1ME3 - chain A; structure by X-ray diffraction, 1.20 A resolution.

[Chain A]
Name: Cruzipain
Source organism: Trypanosoma cruzi
Notes: EC 3.4.22.-; fragment: catalytic domain
UniProtKB: P25779 (CYSP_TRYCR); the construct lacks a stretch of the UniProt sequence and is renumbered around it, so the offset changes along the chain: 1-78 = UniProt 123-200; 79-89 = UniProt 204-214; 90-103 = UniProt 218-231; 105-136 = UniProt 232-263; 5 more segments
Amino-acid sequence (215 residues; each row starts with the number of its first residue; note: 8 numbers in that range are skipped by the numbering (no residue carries them; nothing is unmodelled there); a row labelled like 78A-78C holds insertion residues (78A, then the next letters in order)):
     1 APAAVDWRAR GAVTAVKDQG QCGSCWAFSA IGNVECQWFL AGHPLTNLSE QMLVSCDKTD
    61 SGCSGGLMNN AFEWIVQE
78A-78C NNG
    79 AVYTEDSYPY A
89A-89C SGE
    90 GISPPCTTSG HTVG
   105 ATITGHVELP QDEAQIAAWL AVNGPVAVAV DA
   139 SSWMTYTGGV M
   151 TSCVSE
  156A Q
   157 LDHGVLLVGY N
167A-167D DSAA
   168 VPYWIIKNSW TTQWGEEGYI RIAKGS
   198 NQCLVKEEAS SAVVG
Cystine bridges: Cys22-Cys63, Cys56-Cys95, Cys153-Cys200
Small-molecule neighbours: P10 ([1-(3-hydroxy-2-oxo-1-phenethyl-propylcarbamoyl)2-phenyl-ethyl]-carbamic acid pyridin-4-ylmethyl ester): Gln19, Cys22, Gly23, Ser24, Cys25, Trp26, Thr59, Asp60, Ser61, Cys63, Ser64, Gly65, Gly66, Leu67, Met68, Asn70, Ala133, Leu157, Asp158, His159, Gly160

[Overview]
Chain A binds compound P10.
Chain A is Cruzipain (Trypanosoma cruzi); the structure, High Resolution Crystal Structure Analysis Of Cruzain
non-covalently Bound To A Hydroxymethyl Ketone Inhibitor (II), was determined by X-ray diffraction (same
publication as 1ME4).
